5T6N - chains B and D of the 6 polymer chains in the assembly; structure by X-ray diffraction, 2.54 A resolution.

[Chain B (and D)]
Molecule: Hemagglutinin HA2
Source organism: Influenza A virus (strain A/Northern Territory/60/1968 H3N2)
Notes: chain D of this document is another copy of the same molecule, construct and numbering; everything in this record applies to it too
UniProt: P03436 (HEMA_I68A6); residues 1-174 here correspond to UniProt positions 346-519 (UniProt number = residue number + 345)
Chain sequence (174 residues; row label = number of the first residue in the row):
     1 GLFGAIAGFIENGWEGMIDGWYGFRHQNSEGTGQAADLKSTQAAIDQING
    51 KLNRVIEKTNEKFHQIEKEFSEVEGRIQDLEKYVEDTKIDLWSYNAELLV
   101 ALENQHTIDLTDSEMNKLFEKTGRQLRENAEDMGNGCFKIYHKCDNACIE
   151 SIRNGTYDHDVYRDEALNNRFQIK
Disordered / not traced: 173-174 (chain D: 172-174)
Construct notes: conflict Gly-123 (Arg468 in P03436)
UniProt features mapped onto this chain:
  - glycosylation: Asn-154 (N-linked (GlcNAc...) asparagine)
Disulfides: Cys-144/Cys-148
Covalent attachments: N-acetylglucosamine (NAG) linked to Asn-154
Small-molecule neighbours:
  - Arbidol (75U; ethyl 6-bromo-4-[(dimethylamino)methyl]-5-hydroxy-1-methyl-2-[(phenylsulfanyl)methyl]-1H-indole-3-carboxylate), molecule 1: Arg-54, Val-55, Glu-57, Trp-92, Leu-99, Glu-103
  - Arbidol (75U), molecule 2: Asp-90, Ser-93, Tyr-94, Glu-97, Leu-98, Ala-101
Reported in the primary citation:
  - contacts within the chain: Arg-54/Glu-57 (salt bridge)
  - binding site for Arbidol: Trp-92, Tyr-94, Leu-98
  - conformationally variable residues (side-chain flip): Glu-57

[How chain B and chain D interact]
Residue-residue contacts (48; chain B residue first):
  Phe-3(B) with Leu-2(D); Phe-3(D), hydrophobic
  Arg-54(B) with Glu-97(D), salt bridge; Ala-101(D)
  Lys-62(B) with Asp-86(D), salt bridge
  His-64(B) with Asp-79(D), salt bridge
  Gln-65(B) with Tyr-83(D)
  Ile-66(B) with Asp-79(D); Leu-80(D), hydrophobic; Tyr-83(D), hydrophobic
  Lys-68(B) with Tyr-83(D), hydrogen bond
  Phe-70(B) with Arg-76(D)
  Glu-74(B) with Arg-76(D), salt bridge
  Ile-77(B) with Arg-76(D); Ile-77(D), hydrophobic
  Leu-80(B) with Leu-80(D), hydrophobic
  Glu-81(B) with Arg-76(D), salt bridge; Leu-80(D)
  Val-84(B) with Tyr-83(D), hydrophobic; Val-84(D), hydrophobic
  Glu-85(B) with Tyr-83(D), hydrogen bond
  Lys-88(B) with Tyr-83(D), hydrogen bond; Thr-87(D)
  Leu-91(B) with Leu-91(D), hydrophobic
  Trp-92(B) with Leu-91(D); Tyr-94(D), hydrophobic
  Asn-95(B) with Leu-91(D); Tyr-94(D)
  Leu-99(B) with Tyr-94(D)
  Leu-110(B) with Leu-2(D), hydrophobic
  Ser-113(B) with Leu-2(D), hydrogen bond (side chain-backbone)
  Lys-117(B) with Gly-1(D), hydrogen bond (side chain-backbone); Gly-4(D)
  Arg-124(B) with Phe-9(D); Phe-119(D); Asp-132(D), salt bridge; Gly-134(D)
  Arg-127(B) with Glu-131(D), salt bridge; Asp-132(D); Met-133(D); Tyr-141(D), hydrogen bond
  Glu-128(B) with Glu-131(D); Arg-170(D), salt bridge
  Arg-163(B) with Glu-131(D), salt bridge; Tyr-141(D); Arg-170(D), hydrogen bond (side chain-backbone)
  Leu-167(B) with Phe-171(D), hydrophobic
  Phe-171(B) with Phe-171(D), hydrophobic
Other interface residues (no listed pair), chain B (33 interface residues in all): Asn-60, Gln-78, Leu-102, His-106, Asp-109
Other interface residues (no listed pair), chain D (30 interface residues in all): Asp-90, Asn-95, Leu-98, Leu-102, Gln-105
Interface features reported in the paper:
  - pairs named by the authors: Glu-97(D)/Arg-54(B) (salt bridge)

[Summary]
33 residues of chain B face 30 of chain D across their interface; the contacts include 7 hydrogen bonds and 9
salt bridges. Among the polar pairs are Arg-54(B)/Glu-97(D), Lys-62(B)/Asp-86(D) and His-64(B)/Asp-79(D). The
authors report a salt bridge between Glu-97(D) and Arg-54(B). The paper reports a binding site for Arbidol at
Trp-92(B), Tyr-94(B) and Leu-98(B); conformational variability at Glu-57(B).
Both chains are Hemagglutinin HA2 (Influenza A virus (strain A/Northern Territory/60/1968 H3N2)). Entry 5T6N
(Crystal structure of the A/Hong Kong/1/1968 (H3N2) influenza virus hemagglutinin in complex with the
antiviral drug ...) was determined by X-ray diffraction, deposited together with 5T6S.
